5GAR - chains B and D of the 26 polymer chains in the assembly; structure by electron microscopy, 6.40 A resolution (low resolution: residue-level contacts below are approximate; hydrogen-bond / salt-bridge calls are withheld).

# Chain B
Protein: V-type ATP synthase alpha chain
Organism: Thermus thermophilus
Notes: EC 3.6.3.14
Reference sequence: Q56403 (VATA_THET8); residues 1-577 here = UniProt positions 1-577
Chain sequence (577 residues; numbered 1 to 577; the number before each row is that of its first residue):
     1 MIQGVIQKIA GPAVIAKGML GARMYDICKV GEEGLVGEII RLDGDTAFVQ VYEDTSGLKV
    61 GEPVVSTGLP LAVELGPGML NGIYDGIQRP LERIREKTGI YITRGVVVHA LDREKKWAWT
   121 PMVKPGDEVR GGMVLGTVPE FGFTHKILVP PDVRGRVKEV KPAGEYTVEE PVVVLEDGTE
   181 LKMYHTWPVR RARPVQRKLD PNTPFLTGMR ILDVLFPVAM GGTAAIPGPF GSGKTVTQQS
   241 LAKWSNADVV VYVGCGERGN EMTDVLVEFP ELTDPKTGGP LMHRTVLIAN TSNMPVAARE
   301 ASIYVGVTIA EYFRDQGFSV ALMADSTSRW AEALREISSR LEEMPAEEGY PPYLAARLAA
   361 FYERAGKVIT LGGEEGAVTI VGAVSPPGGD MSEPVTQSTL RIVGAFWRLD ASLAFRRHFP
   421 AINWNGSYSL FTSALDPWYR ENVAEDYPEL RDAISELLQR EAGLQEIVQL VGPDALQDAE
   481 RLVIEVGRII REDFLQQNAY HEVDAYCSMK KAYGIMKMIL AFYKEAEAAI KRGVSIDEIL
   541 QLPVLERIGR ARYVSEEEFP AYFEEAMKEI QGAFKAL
Disordered / not traced: 1

# Chain D
Protein: V-type ATP synthase beta chain
Organism: Thermus thermophilus
Reference sequence: Q72J73 (VATB_THET2); residue numbers follow UniProt; this construct covers 7-463
Chain sequence (457 residues; row label = number of the first residue in the row):
     7 EYTGITYISG PLLFVENAKD LAYGAIVDIK DGTGRVRGGQ VIEVSEEYAV IQVFEETTGL
    67 DLATTSVSLV EDVARLGVSK EMLGRRFNGI GKPIDGLPPI TPEKRLPITG LPLNPVARRK
   127 PEQFIQTGIS TIDVMNTLVR GQKLPIFSGS GLPANEIAAQ IARQATVRPD LSGEGEKEEP
   187 FAVVFAAMGI TQRELSYFIQ EFERTGALSR SVLFLNKADD PTIERILTPR MALTVAEYLA
   247 FEHDYHVLVI LTDMTNYCEA LREIGAAREE IPGRRGYPGY MYTDLATIYE RAGVVEGKKG
   307 SVTQIPILSM PDDDRTHPIP DLTGYITEGQ IQLSRELHRK GIYPPIDPLP SLSRLMNNGV
   367 GKGKTREDHK QVSDQLYSAY ANGVDIRKLV AIIGEDALTE NDRRYLQFAD AFERFFINQG
   427 QQNRSIEESL QIAWALLSML PQGELKRISK DHIGKYY

# Chain B / chain D interface
Residue-residue contacts (13; chain B residue first):
  A22(B) with L66(D); D67(D)
  R23(B) with L66(D)
  M24(B) with T64(D); G65(D); L66(D)
  L42(B) with Y13(D); I14(D)
  D43(B) with T12(D)
  G44(B) with T12(D)
  E342(B) with A272(D)
  A346(B) with P278(D)
  E347(B) with G282(D)
Also at the interface, not in a pair above, chain B (12 interface residues in all): G21, R41, E343
Also at the interface, not in a pair above, chain D (13 interface residues in all): L68, A273, G279

# Summary
Chain B and chain D form an interface of 12 and 13 residues respectively.
Here chain B is V-type ATP synthase alpha chain and chain D is V-type ATP synthase beta chain, both from
Thermus thermophilus. Entry 5GAR (Thermus thermophilus V/A-ATPase, conformation 1) was determined by electron
microscopy (same publication as 5GAS).
